Entry 5OVL (X-ray diffraction, 2.40 A resolution); this record covers chains A and B of the 4 polymer chains in the assembly.

Chain A (and B):
Molecule: 3-oxoacyl-[acyl-carrier-protein] reductase FabG
From: Mycobacterium smegmatis (strain ATCC 700084 / mc(2)155)
Notes: EC 1.1.1.100; chain B of this document is another copy of the same molecule, construct and numbering; everything in this record applies to it too
UniProtKB: P71534 (FABG_MYCS2); residues 1-255 here = UniProt positions 1-255
Sequence (300 residues; each row starts with the number of its first residue; numbers below 1 keep their minus sign (Met-44 is residue -44)):
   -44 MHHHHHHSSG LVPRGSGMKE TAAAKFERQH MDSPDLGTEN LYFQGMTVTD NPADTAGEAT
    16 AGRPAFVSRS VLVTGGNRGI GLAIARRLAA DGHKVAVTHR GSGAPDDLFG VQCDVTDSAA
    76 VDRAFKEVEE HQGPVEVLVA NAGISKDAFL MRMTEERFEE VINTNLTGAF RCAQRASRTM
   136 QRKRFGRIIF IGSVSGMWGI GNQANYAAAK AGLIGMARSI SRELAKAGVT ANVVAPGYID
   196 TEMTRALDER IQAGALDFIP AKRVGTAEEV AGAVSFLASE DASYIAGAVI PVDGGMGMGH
Not modelled in the structure: -44 to 14 (chain B: -44 to 13, 197-208)
Differences from the reference sequence: initiating methionine (-44); expression tag (-43 to 0)
Curated features (UniProtKB/Swiss-Prot):
  - active site: Tyr161 (Proton acceptor)
  - binding site (NADP(+)): Asn32 to Ile35, Arg55, Asp69, Val70, Gly98, Tyr161, Lys165, Ile194, Arg205
  - site: Ser148 (Important for activity)
Ligand contacts: NADP (NAP; NADP nicotinamide-adenine-dinucleotide phosphate): Gly30, Asn32, Arg33, Gly34, Ile35, Arg55, Cys68, Asp69, Val70, Thr71, Asn96, Ala97, Gly98, Ile99, Thr119, Ile146, Gly147, Ser148, Tyr161, Lys165, Pro191, Gly192, Tyr193, Ile194, Thr196, Arg205
From the paper describing this entry:
  - binding site for NADP: Asn32, Arg33, Ile35, Gly36, Arg55, Asp69, Val70, Gly98, Thr119, Tyr161, Lys165, Pro191, Gly192, Ile194, Arg205
  - conformationally variable residues (helix shift, loop rearrangement): Asp195 to Pro215

Chain A / chain B interface:
Pairs across the interface - 86 pairs, chain A then chain B:
  Ser73(A) - Glu110(B)  hydrogen bond
  Phe104(A) - Glu178(B)
  Leu105(A) - Ala128(B)
  Leu105(A) - Gln129(B)
  Leu105(A) - Ser132(B)
  Leu105(A) - Ile175(B)  hydrophobic
  Leu105(A) - Glu178(B)  hydrogen bond (backbone-side chain)
  Leu105(A) - Leu179(B)  hydrophobic
  Met106(A) - Gln129(B)  hydrogen bond (backbone-side chain)
  Met106(A) - Ser132(B)
  Met106(A) - Arg133(B)
  Met106(A) - Gln136(B)  hydrogen bond
  Arg107(A) - Arg133(B)
  Met108(A) - Phe125(B)
  Met108(A) - Gln129(B)
  Thr109(A) - Phe125(B)
  Glu110(A) - Ser73(B)  hydrogen bond
  Glu110(A) - Arg126(B)  salt bridge
  Phe113(A) - Thr122(B)
  Phe113(A) - Phe125(B)  hydrophobic
  Glu114(A) - Asn118(B)
  Glu114(A) - Thr122(B)
  Glu114(A) - Arg126(B)  salt bridge
  Ile117(A) - Ile117(B)  hydrophobic
  Ile117(A) - Leu121(B)  hydrophobic
  Asn118(A) - Glu114(B)
  Leu121(A) - Leu121(B)  hydrophobic
  Thr122(A) - Phe113(B)
  Thr122(A) - Glu114(B)
  Phe125(A) - Met108(B)  hydrophobic
  Phe125(A) - Thr109(B)
  Phe125(A) - Phe113(B)  hydrophobic
  Arg126(A) - Glu110(B)  salt bridge
  Arg126(A) - Glu114(B)  salt bridge
  Gln129(A) - Leu105(B)
  Gln129(A) - Met106(B)  hydrogen bond (side chain-backbone)
  Gln129(A) - Met108(B)
  Ser132(A) - Leu105(B)
  Ser132(A) - Met106(B)
  Arg133(A) - Met106(B)
  Gln136(A) - Met106(B)
  Gly151(A) - Gly170(B)
  Met152(A) - Met152(B)  hydrophobic
  Met152(A) - Arg173(B)  hydrogen bond (backbone-side chain)
  Trp153(A) - Arg177(B)  hydrogen bond (backbone-side chain)
  Gly154(A) - Arg173(B)
  Gly154(A) - Ser174(B)
  Gly154(A) - Arg177(B)  hydrogen bond (backbone-side chain)
  Ile155(A) - Ser174(B)  hydrogen bond (backbone-side chain)
  Gly156(A) - Ser174(B)
  Asn157(A) - Ser174(B)
  Asn157(A) - Glu178(B)
  Gln158(A) - Ser174(B)  hydrogen bond (backbone-side chain)
  Ala159(A) - Met171(B)
  Ala159(A) - Ser174(B)  hydrogen bond (backbone-side chain)
  Ala162(A) - Gly170(B)
  Ala162(A) - Ser174(B)
  Ala163(A) - Gly167(B)
  Ala163(A) - Met171(B)  hydrophobic
  Ala166(A) - Ala166(B)
  Ala166(A) - Gly170(B)
  Gly167(A) - Ala163(B)
  Gly167(A) - Gly167(B)
  Gly170(A) - Gly151(B)
  Gly170(A) - Ala162(B)
  Gly170(A) - Ala166(B)
  Met171(A) - Phe113(B)  hydrophobic
  Met171(A) - Ala159(B)
  Met171(A) - Ala163(B)  hydrophobic
  Arg173(A) - Met152(B)  hydrogen bond (side chain-backbone)
  Arg173(A) - Gly154(B)
  Arg173(A) - His255(B)  hydrogen bond (side chain-backbone)
  Ser174(A) - Gly154(B)
  Ser174(A) - Ile155(B)  hydrogen bond (side chain-backbone)
  Ser174(A) - Asn157(B)
  Ser174(A) - Gln158(B)  hydrogen bond (side chain-backbone)
  Ser174(A) - Ala159(B)  hydrogen bond (side chain-backbone)
  Ser174(A) - Ala162(B)
  Ile175(A) - Leu105(B)  hydrophobic
  Arg177(A) - Trp153(B)  hydrogen bond (side chain-backbone)
  Arg177(A) - Gly154(B)  hydrogen bond (side chain-backbone)
  Glu178(A) - Phe104(B)
  Glu178(A) - Leu105(B)  hydrogen bond (side chain-backbone)
  Glu178(A) - Asn157(B)
  Leu179(A) - Leu105(B)  hydrophobic
  His255(A) - Arg173(B)  hydrogen bond (backbone-side chain)
Other interface residues (no listed pair), chain A (44 interface residues in all): Ala128, Ile143
Other interface residues (no listed pair), chain B (44 interface residues in all): Thr71, Ile143, Gly156

Overview:
The chain A/chain B interface involves 44 residues from each chain; the contacts include 21 hydrogen bonds and
4 salt bridges. Among the polar pairs are Glu110(A)-Arg126(B), Glu114(A)-Arg126(B) and Ser73(A)-Glu110(B).
Chain A binds NADP. The paper reports a binding site for NADP at Asn32(A), Arg33(A) and Ile35(A) among others;
conformational variability at Asp195(A).
Both chains are 3-oxoacyl-[acyl-carrier-protein] reductase FabG (Mycobacterium smegmatis (strain ATCC 700084 /
mc(2)155)). Entry 5OVL (crystal structure of MabA bound to NADP+ from M. smegmatis) was determined by X-ray
diffraction, deposited together with 5OVJ and 5OVK.
